Entry 6ED2 (X-ray diffraction, 2.30 A resolution); this record covers chain A.

[Chain A]
Name: Glycosyl hydrolase family 2, TIM barrel domain protein
From: Faecalibacterium prausnitzii A2-165
Reference sequence: C7H4D2 (C7H4D2_9FIRM); residues 4-611 here correspond to UniProt positions 1-608 (UniProt number = residue number - 3)
Amino-acid sequence (631 residues; each row starts with the number of its first residue; numbers below 1 keep their minus sign (His-19 is residue -19)):
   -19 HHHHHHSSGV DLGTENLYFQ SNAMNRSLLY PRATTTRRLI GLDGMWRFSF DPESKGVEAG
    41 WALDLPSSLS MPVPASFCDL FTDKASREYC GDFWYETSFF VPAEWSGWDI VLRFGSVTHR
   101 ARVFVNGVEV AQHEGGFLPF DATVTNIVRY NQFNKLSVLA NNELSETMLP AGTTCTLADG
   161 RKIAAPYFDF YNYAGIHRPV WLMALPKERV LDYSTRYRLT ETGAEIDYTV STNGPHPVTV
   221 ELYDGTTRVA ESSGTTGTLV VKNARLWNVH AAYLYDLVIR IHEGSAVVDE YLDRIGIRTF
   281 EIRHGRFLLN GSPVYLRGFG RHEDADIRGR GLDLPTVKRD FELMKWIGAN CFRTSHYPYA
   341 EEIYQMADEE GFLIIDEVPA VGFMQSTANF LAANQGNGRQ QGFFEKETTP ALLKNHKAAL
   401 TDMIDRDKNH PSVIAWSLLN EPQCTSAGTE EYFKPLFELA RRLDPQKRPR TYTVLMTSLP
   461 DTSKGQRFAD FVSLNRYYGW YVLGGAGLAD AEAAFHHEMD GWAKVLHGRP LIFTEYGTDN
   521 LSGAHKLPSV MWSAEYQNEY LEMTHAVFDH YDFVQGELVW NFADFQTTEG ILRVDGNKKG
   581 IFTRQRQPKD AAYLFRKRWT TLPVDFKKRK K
Not modelled in the structure: -19 to 2, 365-380, 610-611
Construct notes: expression tag (-19 to 3)
Metal / ion sites: Mg2+ site 1 near Asp169 (its only coordinating residue here); Mg2+ site 2: Thr219, Glu221

[Summary]
Thr219 and Glu221 coordinate Mg2+ site 2.
Chain A is Glycosyl hydrolase family 2, TIM barrel domain protein (Faecalibacterium prausnitzii A2-165); the
structure, Faecalibacterium prausnitzii beta-glucuronidase, was determined by X-ray diffraction, deposited
together with 6EC6 and 6ECA.
